2V1C - chains B and C of the 3 polymer chains in the assembly; structure by X-ray diffraction, 3.80 A resolution.

# Chain B
Protein: Recombination protein recr
From: Deinococcus radiodurans
UniProtKB: Q9ZNA2 (RECR_DEIRA); residue numbers follow UniProt; this construct covers 1-220
Amino-acid sequence (220 residues; each row starts with the number of its first residue):
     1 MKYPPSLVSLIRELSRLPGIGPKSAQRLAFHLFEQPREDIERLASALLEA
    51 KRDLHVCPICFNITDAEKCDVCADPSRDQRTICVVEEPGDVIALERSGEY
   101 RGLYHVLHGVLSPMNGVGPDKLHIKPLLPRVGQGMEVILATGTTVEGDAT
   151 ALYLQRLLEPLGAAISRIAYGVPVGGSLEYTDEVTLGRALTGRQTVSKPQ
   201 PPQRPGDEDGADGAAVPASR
Not modelled in the structure: 1, 201-220
Ion coordination: Zn2+: Cys-57, Cys-60, Cys-69, Cys-72
Swiss-Prot annotation at these positions:
  - zinc finger: Cys-57 to Cys-72 (C4-type)

# Chain C
Protein: Hypothetical protein
From: Deinococcus radiodurans
UniProtKB: Q9RW50 (Q9RW50_DEIRA); residues 1-244 here = UniProt positions 1-244
Amino-acid sequence (244 residues; numbered 1 to 244; the number before each row is that of its first residue):
     1 MRSRTANRSGIVIRRRVTPAGDIIVTLLTPQGKLKAIARGGVKGPLSSSL
    51 NLFHHVGVQVYQGPHNDLASVKQAVLEGALPTLAEPERYAFAHLMAEFAD
   101 ALFQEGEFSEQAFDLFAASLRGVAHQPDPEWVALVMSYKLLGLAGVIPQT
   151 ARCARCGAPDPEHPDPLGGQLLCSKCAALPPYPPAVLDFLRHAVRRTVRA
   201 SFEQPVPSADRPALWRALEKFVTVQVGGVHSWRQLVPSGVPVLS
Not modelled in the structure: 1-2, 41-45, 237-244
Ion coordination: Zn2+: Cys-153, Cys-156, Cys-173, Cys-176

# How chain B and chain C interact
Pairs across the interface (7):
  Arg-27(B) / Ser-3(C)
  Val-174(B) / Ser-48(C)
  Val-174(B) / Asn-51(C)
  Gly-175(B) / Arg-15(C)
  Gly-175(B) / Ser-48(C)
  Gly-175(B) / Asn-51(C)  hydrogen bond (backbone-side chain)
  Tyr-180(B) / Thr-18(C)
Interface residues without a listed pair, chain C (7 interface residues in all): Pro-19, Gly-21

# Summary
Chain B and chain C form an interface of 4 and 7 residues respectively, with 1 hydrogen bond. Its one
hydrogen-bonded contact is Gly-175(B)/Asn-51(C). Cys-57(B), Cys-60(B), Cys-69(B) and Cys-72(B) form the Zn2+
site.
Here chain B is Recombination protein recr and chain C is Hypothetical protein, both from Deinococcus
radiodurans. Entry 2V1C (Crystal structure and mutational study of RecOR provide insight into its role in DNA
repair) was determined by X-ray diffraction.
